PDB entry 6T8V | X-ray diffraction, 2.29 A resolution | chain AAA

== Chain AAA ==
Protein: Complement factor B
Organism: Homo sapiens
Notes: EC 3.4.21.47
Reference sequence: P00751 (CFAB_HUMAN); the construct lacks a stretch of the UniProt sequence and is renumbered around it, so the offset changes along the chain: -3 to 5 = UniProt 474-482; 17-36 = UniProt 483-502; 37-62 = UniProt 506-531; 63-70 = UniProt 536-543; 8 more segments
Chain sequence (291 residues; numbered -3 to 250 plus 65 insertion-coded residues; 28 numbers in that range are skipped by the numbering (no residue carries them; nothing is unmodelled there); the number before each row is that of its first residue; a row labelled like 36A-36C holds insertion residues (36A, then the next letters in order); numbers below 1 keep their minus sign (Ser-3 is residue -3)):
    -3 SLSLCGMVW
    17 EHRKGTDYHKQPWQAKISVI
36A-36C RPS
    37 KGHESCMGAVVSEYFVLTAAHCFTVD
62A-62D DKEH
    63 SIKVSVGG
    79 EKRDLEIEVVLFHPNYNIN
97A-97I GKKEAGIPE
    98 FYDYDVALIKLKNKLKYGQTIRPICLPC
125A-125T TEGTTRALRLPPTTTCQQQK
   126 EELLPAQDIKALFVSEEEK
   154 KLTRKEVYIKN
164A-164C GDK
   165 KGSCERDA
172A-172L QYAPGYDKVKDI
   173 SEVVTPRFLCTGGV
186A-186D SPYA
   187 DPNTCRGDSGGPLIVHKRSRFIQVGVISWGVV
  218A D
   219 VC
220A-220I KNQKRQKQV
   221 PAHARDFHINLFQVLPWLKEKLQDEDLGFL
Disordered / not traced: -3 to -2, 17-18
Disulfides: Cys1-Cys122, Cys42-Cys58, Cys125-Cys125P, Cys168-Cys182, Cys191-Cys220
Bound ions: Zn2+ site 1: His62D (shared with 2 residues of chain BBB); Zn2+ site 2: Asp171, His223 (shared with 1 residue of chain BBB)
Small-molecule neighbours: MVK (4-[(2S)-1-[(5,7-dimethyl-1H-indol-4-yl)methyl]piperidin-2-yl]benzoic acid): His57, Tyr99, Ala172C, Pro172D, Tyr172F, Thr190, Cys191, Arg192, Ser195, Ile213, Ser214, Trp215, Gly216, Val217, Val218, Asp218A, Asn220B, Asp226
UniProt features mapped onto this chain:
  - active site (Charge relay system): His57, Asp102, Ser195

== In short ==
Chain AAA binds compound MVK. Asp171 and His223 form the Zn2+ site 2. Curated annotation (UniProt) lists 3
active-site residues.
Chain AAA is Complement factor B (Homo sapiens); the structure, Complement factor B in complex with
(S)-5,7-Dimethyl-4-((2-phenylpiperidin-1-yl)methyl)-1H-indole, was determined by X-ray diffraction (same
publication as 6T8U and 6T8W).
